Entry 6L8K (X-ray diffraction, 3.00 A resolution); this record covers chain A.

Chain A:
Molecule: UTP:RNA uridylyltransferase 1
From: Arabidopsis thaliana
Notes: EC 2.7.7.52
UniProt: O64642 (URT1_ARATH); numbering as in UniProt (aligned over 410-764)
Sequence (374 residues; row label = number of the first residue in the row):
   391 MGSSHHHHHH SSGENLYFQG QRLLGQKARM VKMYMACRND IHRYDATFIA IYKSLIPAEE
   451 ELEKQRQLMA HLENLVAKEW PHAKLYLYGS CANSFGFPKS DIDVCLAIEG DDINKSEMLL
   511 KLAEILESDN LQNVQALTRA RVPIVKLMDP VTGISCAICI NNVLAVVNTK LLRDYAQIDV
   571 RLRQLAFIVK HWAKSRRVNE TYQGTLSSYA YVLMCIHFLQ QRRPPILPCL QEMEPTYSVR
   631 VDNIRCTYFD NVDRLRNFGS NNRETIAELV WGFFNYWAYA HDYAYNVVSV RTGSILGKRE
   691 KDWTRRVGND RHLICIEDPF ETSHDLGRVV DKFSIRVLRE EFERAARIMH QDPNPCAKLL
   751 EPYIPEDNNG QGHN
Unresolved in the structure: 391-425, 692-700, 756-764
Differences from the reference sequence: initiating methionine (391); expression tag (392-409); engineered mutation A547 (Asp in O64642)
Ligand contacts: UTP (uridine 5'-triphosphate): G479, S480, N483, F487, K489, A555, N558, T559, K580, K584, N589, S597, S598, Y599, H714, L716

Overview:
Ligands of chain A: UTP.
Chain A is UTP:RNA uridylyltransferase 1 (Arabidopsis thaliana); the structure, Structure of URT1 in complex
with UTP, was determined by X-ray diffraction together with 6L3F from the same study.
